PDB entry 5GVB | X-ray diffraction, 2.75 A resolution | chain A

# Chain A
Molecule: WD repeat and HMG-box DNA-binding protein 1
From: Homo sapiens
UniProt: O75717 (WDHD1_HUMAN); numbering as in UniProt (aligned over 416-850)
Sequence (442 residues; each row starts with the number of its first residue):
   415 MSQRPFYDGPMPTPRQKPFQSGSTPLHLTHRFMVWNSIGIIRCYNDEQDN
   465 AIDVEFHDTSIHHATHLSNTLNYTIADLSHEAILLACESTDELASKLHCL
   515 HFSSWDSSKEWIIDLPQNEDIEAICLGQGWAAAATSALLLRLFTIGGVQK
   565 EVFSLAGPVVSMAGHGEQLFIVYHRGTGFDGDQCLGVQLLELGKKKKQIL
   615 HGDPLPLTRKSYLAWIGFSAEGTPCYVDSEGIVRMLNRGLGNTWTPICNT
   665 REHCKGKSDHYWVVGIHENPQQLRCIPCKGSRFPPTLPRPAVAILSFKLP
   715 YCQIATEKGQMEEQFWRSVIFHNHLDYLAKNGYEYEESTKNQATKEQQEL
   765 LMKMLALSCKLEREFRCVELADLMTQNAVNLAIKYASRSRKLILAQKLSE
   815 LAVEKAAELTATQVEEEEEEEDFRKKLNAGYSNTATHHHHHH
Disordered / not traced: 415-423, 825-856
Differences from the reference sequence: initiating methionine (415); expression tag (851-856)
Modified positions: Mse415 (selenomethionine); Mse425, Mse447, Mse576, Mse649, Mse725, Mse766, Mse768, Mse788 (selenomethionine; parent Met)
Curated features (UniProtKB/Swiss-Prot):
  - modified residue: Lys671 (N6-acetyllysine), Thr824 (Phosphothreonine), Thr826 (Phosphothreonine)

# Overview
Chain A is WD repeat and HMG-box DNA-binding protein 1 (Homo sapiens); the structure, SepB domain of human
AND-1, was determined by X-ray diffraction together with 5GVA from the same study.
